Entry 8VYL (X-ray diffraction, 2.02 A resolution); this record covers chains B and D of the 6 polymer chains in the assembly.

== Chain B (and D) ==
Name: Hemoglobin subunit beta
From: Homo sapiens
Notes: chain D of this document is another copy of the same molecule, construct and numbering; everything in this record applies to it too
Reference sequence: P68871 (HBB_HUMAN); residues 0-146 here correspond to UniProt positions 1-147 (UniProt number = residue number + 1)
Chain sequence (147 residues; each row starts with the number of its first residue; numbering starts at 0):
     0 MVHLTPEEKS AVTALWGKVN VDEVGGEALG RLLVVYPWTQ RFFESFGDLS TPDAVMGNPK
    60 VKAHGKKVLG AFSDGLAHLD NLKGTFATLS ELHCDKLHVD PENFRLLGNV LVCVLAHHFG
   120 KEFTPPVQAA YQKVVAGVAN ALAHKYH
Not modelled in the structure: 0-1 (chain D: 0)
Metal / ion sites: heme Fe near His-92 (its only coordinating residue here)
Ligand contacts: heme (HEM): Leu-31, Thr-38, Phe-41, Phe-42, Ser-44, Phe-45, His-63, Lys-66, Val-67, Ala-70, Phe-71, Leu-88, Leu-91, His-92, Leu-96, Val-98, Asn-102, Phe-103, Leu-106, Val-137, Leu-141
Swiss-Prot annotation at these positions:
  - binding site ((2R)-2,3-bisphosphoglycerate): Val-1, His-2, Lys-82, His-143
  - binding site (heme b): His-63, His-92
  - site: Glu-7, Lys-8 (Microbial infection: Cleavage), Gly-25, Glu-26 (Microbial infection: Cleavage), Gly-29, Arg-30 (Microbial infection: Cleavage), Tyr-35, Pro-36 (Microbial infection: Cleavage), Trp-37, Thr-38 (Microbial infection: Cleavage), Phe-45, Gly-46 (Microbial infection: Cleavage), Asp-52, Ala-53 (Microbial infection: Cleavage), Gly-56, Asn-57 (Microbial infection: Cleavage), Lys-59 (Not glycated), Phe-71, Ser-72 (Microbial infection: Cleavage), Gly-74, Leu-75 (Microbial infection: Cleavage), Lys-82 (Not glycated), Thr-84, Phe-85 (Microbial infection: Cleavage), His-92, Cys-93 (Microbial infection: Cleavage), Lys-95 (Not glycated), Arg-104, Leu-105 (Microbial infection: Cleavage), Leu-110, Val-111 (Microbial infection: Cleavage), Gly-119, Lys-120 (Microbial infection: Cleavage), Phe-122, Thr-123 (Microbial infection: Cleavage), Ala-128, Ala-129 (Microbial infection: Cleavage) and 2 more in UniProt
  - modified residue: Val-1 (N-acetylvaline), Ser-9 (Phosphoserine), Thr-12 (Phosphothreonine), Ser-44 (Phosphoserine), Thr-50 (Phosphothreonine), Lys-59 (N6-acetyllysine), Lys-82 (N6-acetyllysine), Thr-87 (Phosphothreonine), Cys-93 (S-nitrosocysteine), Lys-144 (N6-acetyllysine)
  - glycosylation: Val-1 (N-linked (Glc) (glycation) valine), Lys-8 (N-linked (Glc) (glycation) lysine), Lys-17 (N-linked (Glc) (glycation) lysine), Lys-66 (N-linked (Glc) (glycation) lysine), Lys-120 (N-linked (Glc) (glycation) lysine), Lys-144 (N-linked (Glc) (glycation) lysine)

== Chain B / chain D interface ==
Residue-residue contacts - 6 pairs, chain B then chain D:
  Lys-82(B) with His-146(D)
  Asn-139(B) with His-146(D), hydrogen bond (side chain-backbone)
  Tyr-145(B) with Asn-139(D), hydrogen bond (backbone-side chain)
  His-146(B) with Lys-82(D); Asn-139(D); His-146(D)
Other interface residues (no listed pair), chain D (4 interface residues in all): Tyr-145

== Summary ==
The chain B/chain D interface involves 4 residues from each chain; the contacts include 2 hydrogen bonds.
Among the polar pairs are Asn-139(B)/His-146(D) and Tyr-145(B)/Asn-139(D). Bound to chain B: heme.
Both chains are Hemoglobin subunit beta (Homo sapiens). Entry 8VYL (The structure of Human Hemoglobin in
Complex with Nanobody BtNbE11) was determined by X-ray diffraction.
